3J04 - chains D and E of the 6 polymer chains in the assembly; structure by electron microscopy, 20.00 A resolution (very low resolution: no residue pairs are listed; an interface is given only as per-side residue counts).

# Chain D
Protein: Myosin-11
From: Gallus gallus
Notes: fragment: meromyosin subfragment
UniProtKB: P10587 (MYH11_CHICK); residues 2-910 here = UniProt positions 2-910
Amino-acid sequence (909 residues; each row starts with the number of its first residue):
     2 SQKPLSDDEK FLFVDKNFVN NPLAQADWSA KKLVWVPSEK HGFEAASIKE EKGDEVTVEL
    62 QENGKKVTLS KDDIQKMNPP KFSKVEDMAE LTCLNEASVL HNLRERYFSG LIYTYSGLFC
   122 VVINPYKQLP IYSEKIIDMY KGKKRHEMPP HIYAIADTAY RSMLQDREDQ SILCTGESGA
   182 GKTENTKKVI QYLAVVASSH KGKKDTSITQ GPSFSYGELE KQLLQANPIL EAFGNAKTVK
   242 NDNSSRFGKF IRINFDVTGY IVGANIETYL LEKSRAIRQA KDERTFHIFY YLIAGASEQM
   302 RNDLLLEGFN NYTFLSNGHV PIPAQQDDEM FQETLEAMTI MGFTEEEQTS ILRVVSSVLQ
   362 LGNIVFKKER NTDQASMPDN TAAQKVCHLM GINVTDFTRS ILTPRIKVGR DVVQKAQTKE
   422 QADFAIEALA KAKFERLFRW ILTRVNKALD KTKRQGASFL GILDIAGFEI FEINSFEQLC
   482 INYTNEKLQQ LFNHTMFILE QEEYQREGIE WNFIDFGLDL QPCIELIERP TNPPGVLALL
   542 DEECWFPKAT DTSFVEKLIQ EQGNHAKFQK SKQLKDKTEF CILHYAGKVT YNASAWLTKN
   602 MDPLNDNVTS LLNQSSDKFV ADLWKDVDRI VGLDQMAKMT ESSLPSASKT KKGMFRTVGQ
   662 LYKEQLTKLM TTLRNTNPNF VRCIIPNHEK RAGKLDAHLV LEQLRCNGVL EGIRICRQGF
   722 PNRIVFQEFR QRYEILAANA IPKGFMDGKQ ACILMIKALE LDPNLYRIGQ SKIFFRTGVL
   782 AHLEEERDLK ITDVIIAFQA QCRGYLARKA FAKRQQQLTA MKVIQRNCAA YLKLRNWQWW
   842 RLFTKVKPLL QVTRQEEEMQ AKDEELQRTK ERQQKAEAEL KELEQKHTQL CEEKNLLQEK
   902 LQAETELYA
Not modelled in the structure: 452-457
Swiss-Prot annotation at these positions:
  - region (Actin-binding): Leu-667 to His-689, Arg-768 to Ala-782
  - binding site (ATP): Gly-177 to Thr-184
  - modified residue: Ser-2 (Blocked amino end (Ser)), Lys-128 (N6,N6,N6-trimethyllysine)

# Chain E
Protein: Myosin regulatory light chain 2, smooth muscle major isoform
From: Gallus gallus
Notes: fragment: s-1 subfragment
UniProtKB: P02612 (MLRM_CHICK); residues 25-167 here correspond to UniProt positions 26-168 (UniProt number = residue number + 1)
Amino-acid sequence (143 residues; numbered 25 to 167; the number before each row is that of its first residue):
    25 FDQSQIQEFK EAFNMIDQNR DGFIDKEDLH DMLASMGKNP TDEYLEGMMS EAPGPINFTM
    85 FLTMFGEKLN GTDPEDVIRN AFACFDEEAS GFIHEDHLRE LLTTMGDRFT DEEVDEMYRE
   145 APIDKKGNFN YVEFTRILKH GAK
Swiss-Prot annotation at these positions:
  - binding site (Ca(2+)): Asp-41, Asn-43, Asp-45, Asp-52

# Interface between chain D and chain E
At this resolution (20 A) residue pairs are not listed: 33 residues of chain D and 43 of chain E lie at the interface.

# Overview
33 residues of chain D and 43 residues of chain E are in contact. UniProt lists 8 ATP-binding residues on
chain D; 4 Ca2+-binding residues on chain E.
Chain D is Myosin-11 and chain E is Myosin regulatory light chain 2, smooth muscle major isoform, both from
Gallus gallus; the structure, EM structure of the heavy meromyosin subfragment of Chick smooth muscle Myosin
with regulatory light chain ..., was determined by electron microscopy.
